3CFF - chains A and R of the 8 polymer chains in the assembly; structure by X-ray diffraction, 1.80 A resolution.

Chain A:
Protein: GFP-like photoswitchable fluorescent protein
Source organism: Anemonia sulcata
Sequence (167 residues; numbered 65 to 231; the number before each row is that of its first residue):
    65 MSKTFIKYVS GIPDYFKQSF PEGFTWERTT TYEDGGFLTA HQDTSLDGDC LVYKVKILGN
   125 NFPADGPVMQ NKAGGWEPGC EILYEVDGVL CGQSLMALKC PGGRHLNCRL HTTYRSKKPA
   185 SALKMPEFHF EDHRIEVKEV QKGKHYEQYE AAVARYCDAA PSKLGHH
Modified residues: M65 ({(4Z)-4-(4-hydroxybenzylidene)-2-[3-(methylthio)propanimidoyl]-5-oxo-4,5-dihydro-1H-imidazol-1-yl}acetic acid; NRQ); C114 (s,s-(2-hydroxyethyl)thiocysteine; CME); C221 (s,s-(2-hydroxyethyl)thiocysteine; CME)
Sequence notes: engineered mutation G143 (Ser in 3CFF)

Chain R:
Protein: GFP-like photoswitchable fluorescent protein
Source organism: Anemonia sulcata
Sequence (62 residues; numbered 1 to 62; the number before each row is that of its first residue):
     1 MASLLTETMP FRMTMEGTVN GHHFKCTGKG EGNPFEGTQD MKIEVIEGGP LPFAFDILST
    61 SC
Unresolved in the structure: 1-4

Chain A / chain R interface:
Pairs across the interface - 7 pairs, chain A then chain R:
  E91(A) - N20(R)
  E91(A) - G21(R)  hydrogen bond (side chain-backbone)
  H105(A) - T18(R)
  H105(A) - H23(R)
  K120(A) - T18(R)  hydrogen bond
  K120(A) - H23(R)  hydrogen bond
  R179(A) - N20(R)
Other interface residues (no listed pair), chain R (5 interface residues in all): G17

Overview:
4 residues of chain A and 5 residues of chain R are in contact, with 3 hydrogen bonds. Polar contacts include
E91(A)-G21(R), K120(A)-T18(R) and K120(A)-H23(R).
Chain A is GFP-like photoswitchable fluorescent protein and chain R is GFP-like photoswitchable fluorescent
protein, both from Anemonia sulcata; the structure, Photoswitchable red fluorescent protein psRFP, on-state,
was determined by X-ray diffraction.
